Entry 3JB9 (electron microscopy, 3.60 A resolution); this record covers chains C and E of the 43 polymer chains in the assembly.

Chain C:
Molecule: U5 snRNA
Source organism: Schizosaccharomyces pombe
Sequence (120 nucleotides; numbered 1 to 120; the number before each row is that of its first residue):
     1 AUAAUCCGUCAAAGCACUUUGCAAAAGCUAACGUAUCUGUUUCUUGCCUU
    51 UUACCAGAAACAGCCGUUUGUAAGGUGUGCUAAUUUGACUGUAUAGUUUU
   101 UGUAAUCUUUUUCUUGAAAC
Disordered / not traced: 1-6, 112-120

Chain E:
Molecule: Small nuclear ribonucleoprotein-associated protein B
Source organism: Schizosaccharomyces pombe 972h-
Reference sequence: Q10163 (RSMB_SCHPO); residues 1-147 here = UniProt positions 1-147
Sequence (147 residues; row label = number of the first residue in the row):
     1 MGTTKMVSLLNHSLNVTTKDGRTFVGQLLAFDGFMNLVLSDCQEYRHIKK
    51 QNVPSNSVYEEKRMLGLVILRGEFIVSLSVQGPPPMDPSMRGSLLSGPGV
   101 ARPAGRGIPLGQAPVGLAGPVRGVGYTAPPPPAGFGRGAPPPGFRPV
Disordered / not traced: 1, 48-59, 87-93, 119-147

Chain C / chain E interface:
Contacting residue pairs (13; chain C residue first):
  U90(C) with Thr3(E), hydrogen bond to the sugar; Ala30(E), base contact; Phe31(E), hydrogen bond to the base
  U92(C) with Gly2(E), hydrogen bond to the phosphate
  U98(C) with Arg71(E), hydrogen bond to the sugar
  U99(C) with Phe34(E), stacking on the base; Asn36(E), hydrogen bond to the base; Arg71(E), hydrogen bond to the base; Gly72(E), hydrogen bond to the base; Glu73(E), base contact
  U100(C) with Gly33(E), base contact; Phe34(E), base contact; Met35(E), base contact
Interface residues without a listed pair, chain C (6 interface residues in all): G91
Interface residues without a listed pair, chain E (14 interface residues in all): Val7, Leu10, Leu29

Summary:
The interface between chain C and chain E involves 6 residues on one side and 14 on the other; the contacts
include 7 hydrogen bonds and 1 aromatic stacking contact. Polar contacts include U90(C)-Phe31(E),
U99(C)-Asn36(E) and U99(C)-Arg71(E).
Chain C is U5 snRNA (Schizosaccharomyces pombe) and chain E is Small nuclear ribonucleoprotein-associated
protein B (Schizosaccharomyces pombe 972h-); the structure, Cryo-EM structure of the yeast spliceosome at 3.6
angstrom resolution, was determined by electron microscopy.
